Entry 8CAN (electron microscopy, 1.93 A resolution); this record covers chains B and D of the 6 polymer chains in the assembly.

== Chain B (and D) ==
Molecule: basic juvenile hormone-suppressible protein 1
Organism: Galleria mellonella
Notes: chain D of this document is another copy of the same molecule, construct and numbering; everything in this record applies to it too
Reference sequence: A0A6J1WF64 (A0A6J1WF64_GALME); residues 1-752 here = UniProt positions 1-752
Sequence (752 residues; numbered 1 to 752; the number before each row is that of its first residue):
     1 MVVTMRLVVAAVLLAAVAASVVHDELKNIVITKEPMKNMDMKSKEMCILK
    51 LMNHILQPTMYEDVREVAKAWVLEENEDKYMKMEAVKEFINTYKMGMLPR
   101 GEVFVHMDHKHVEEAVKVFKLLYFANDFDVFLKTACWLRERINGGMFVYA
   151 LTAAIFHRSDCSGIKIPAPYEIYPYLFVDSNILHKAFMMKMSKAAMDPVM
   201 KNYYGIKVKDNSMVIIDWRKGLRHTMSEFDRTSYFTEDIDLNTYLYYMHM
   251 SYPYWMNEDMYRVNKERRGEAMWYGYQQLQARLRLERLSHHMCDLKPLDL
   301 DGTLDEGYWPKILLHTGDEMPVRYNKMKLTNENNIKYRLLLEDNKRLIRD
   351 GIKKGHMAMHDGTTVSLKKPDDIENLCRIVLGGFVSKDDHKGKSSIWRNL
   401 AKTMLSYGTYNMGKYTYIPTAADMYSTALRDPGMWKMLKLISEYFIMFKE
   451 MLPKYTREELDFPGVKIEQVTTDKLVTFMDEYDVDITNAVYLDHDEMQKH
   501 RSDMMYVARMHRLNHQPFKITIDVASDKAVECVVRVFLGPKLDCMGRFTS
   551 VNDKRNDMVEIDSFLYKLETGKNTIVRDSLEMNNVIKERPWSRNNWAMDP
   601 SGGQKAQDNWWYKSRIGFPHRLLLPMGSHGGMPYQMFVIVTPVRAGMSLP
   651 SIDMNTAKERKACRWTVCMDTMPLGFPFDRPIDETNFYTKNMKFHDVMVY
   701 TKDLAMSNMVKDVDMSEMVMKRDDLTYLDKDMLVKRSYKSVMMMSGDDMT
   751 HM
Not modelled in the structure: 1-33, 60-68, 598-606, 646-650, 740-752
Disulfides: Cys293-Cys544, Cys663-Cys668
Bound ions: Cu ion site 1: His54, His500; Cu ion site 2: His290 (shared with 1 residue of chain F); Cu ion site 3: His291 (shared with 1 residue of chain F); Cu ion site 4: His360, His390; Cu ion site 5: His515, His620
Small-molecule neighbours: tryptophan (TRP): Tyr244, Gln278, Leu279, Val559, Glu560, Ile561, Asn583, Asn584, Phe618, Arg664, Trp665

== Interface between chain B and chain D ==
Contacting residue pairs - 106 pairs, chain B then chain D:
  Tyr93(B) - Lys739(D)
  Lys94(B) - Ser737(D)
  Lys94(B) - Tyr738(D)
  Lys94(B) - Lys739(D)  hydrogen bond (side chain-backbone)
  Met95(B) - Arg736(D)
  Pro99(B) - Tyr203(D)  hydrophobic
  Arg100(B) - Asp197(D)  salt bridge
  Arg100(B) - Val199(D)
  Arg100(B) - Met200(D)  hydrogen bond
  Gly101(B) - Met200(D)
  Gly101(B) - Tyr204(D)  hydrogen bond (backbone-side chain)
  Glu102(B) - Tyr203(D)  hydrogen bond
  Glu102(B) - Arg223(D)  salt bridge
  Ser180(B) - Gly317(D)  hydrogen bond (side chain-backbone)
  Ser180(B) - Asp318(D)
  Asn181(B) - Thr316(D)
  Asn181(B) - Gly317(D)
  His184(B) - Phe187(D)
  His184(B) - His315(D)  hydrogen bond (side chain-backbone)
  His184(B) - Gly317(D)
  Lys185(B) - Thr316(D)
  Phe187(B) - His184(D)
  Phe187(B) - Met191(D)  hydrophobic
  Met188(B) - Tyr491(D)
  Lys190(B) - Met191(D)
  Met191(B) - Phe187(D)  hydrophobic
  Met191(B) - Lys190(D)
  Met191(B) - Met191(D)  hydrophobic
  Met191(B) - Tyr491(D)
  Ser192(B) - Leu492(D)
  Ser192(B) - Asp493(D)
  Lys193(B) - Asp493(D)
  Ala195(B) - His494(D)
  Asp197(B) - Arg100(D)  salt bridge
  Val199(B) - Arg100(D)
  Met200(B) - Arg100(D)  hydrogen bond
  Met200(B) - Gly101(D)
  Tyr203(B) - Pro99(D)  hydrophobic
  Tyr203(B) - Glu102(D)  hydrogen bond
  Tyr204(B) - Gly101(D)  hydrogen bond (side chain-backbone)
  Leu222(B) - Tyr410(D)
  Arg223(B) - Glu102(D)  salt bridge
  Arg223(B) - Asn411(D)
  Arg223(B) - Thr416(D)
  Arg223(B) - Ile418(D)
  His224(B) - Asp318(D)  salt bridge
  His224(B) - Ile418(D)
  Trp309(B) - Glu319(D)
  Trp309(B) - Pro321(D)  hydrophobic
  Trp309(B) - Tyr407(D)  hydrophobic
  Trp309(B) - Ile418(D)  hydrophobic
  His315(B) - His184(D)  hydrogen bond (backbone-side chain)
  Thr316(B) - Asn181(D)
  Thr316(B) - His184(D)
  Thr316(B) - Lys185(D)
  Gly317(B) - Ser180(D)  hydrogen bond (backbone-side chain)
  Gly317(B) - Asn181(D)
  Gly317(B) - His184(D)
  Gly317(B) - Glu319(D)
  Asp318(B) - Ser180(D)
  Asp318(B) - His224(D)  salt bridge
  Glu319(B) - Trp309(D)
  Glu319(B) - Gly317(D)
  Glu319(B) - Glu319(D)
  Pro321(B) - Trp309(D)  hydrophobic
  Val322(B) - Val322(D)
  Val322(B) - Tyr324(D)
  Arg323(B) - Tyr324(D)
  Tyr324(B) - Val322(D)
  Tyr324(B) - Arg323(D)
  Tyr324(B) - Met327(D)  hydrophobic
  Tyr324(B) - Leu405(D)
  Tyr324(B) - Ser406(D)
  Tyr324(B) - Tyr407(D)  hydrophobic
  Lys326(B) - Glu332(D)  salt bridge
  Met327(B) - Tyr324(D)  hydrophobic
  Glu332(B) - Lys326(D)  salt bridge
  Leu405(B) - Tyr324(D)
  Ser406(B) - Tyr324(D)
  Tyr407(B) - Trp309(D)  hydrophobic
  Tyr407(B) - Tyr324(D)  hydrophobic
  Tyr410(B) - Leu222(D)
  Asn411(B) - Arg223(D)
  Lys414(B) - Asp723(D)
  Tyr415(B) - Asp723(D)  hydrogen bond (backbone-side chain)
  Thr416(B) - Arg223(D)
  Thr416(B) - Asp723(D)  hydrogen bond
  Thr416(B) - Asp724(D)
  Ile418(B) - Arg223(D)
  Ile418(B) - His224(D)
  Ile418(B) - Trp309(D)  hydrophobic
  Tyr491(B) - Met188(D)
  Tyr491(B) - Met191(D)
  Leu492(B) - Ser192(D)
  Asp493(B) - Ser192(D)
  Asp493(B) - Lys193(D)
  His494(B) - Ala195(D)
  Asp723(B) - Lys414(D)
  Asp723(B) - Tyr415(D)  hydrogen bond (side chain-backbone)
  Asp723(B) - Thr416(D)  hydrogen bond
  Asp724(B) - Thr416(D)
  Arg736(B) - Met95(D)
  Ser737(B) - Lys94(D)
  Tyr738(B) - Lys94(D)
  Lys739(B) - Tyr93(D)
  Lys739(B) - Lys94(D)  hydrogen bond (backbone-side chain)
Other interface residues (no listed pair), chain B (67 interface residues in all): Tyr175, Ala194, Thr225, Met226, Leu314, Asn325, Asn333, Thr420, Val490
Other interface residues (no listed pair), chain D (67 interface residues in all): Tyr175, Ala194, Thr225, Met226, Leu314, Asn325, Asn333, Thr420, Val490

== Summary ==
Chain B and chain D each contribute 67 residues to their interface; the contacts include 16 hydrogen bonds and
8 salt bridges. Polar pairs include Arg100(B)-Asp197(D), Glu102(B)-Arg223(D) and His224(B)-Asp318(D). Ligands
of chain B: tryptophan. His54(B) and His500(B) form the Cu ion site 1.
Both chains are basic juvenile hormone-suppressible protein 1 (Galleria mellonella). Entry 8CAN (Cryo-EM
structure of the Cora homohexamer from Galleria mellonella saliva) was determined by electron microscopy,
deposited together with 8CA9, 8CAD and 8PO9.
